PDB entry 1VC5 | X-ray diffraction, 3.40 A resolution | chains B and A

Chain B:
Molecule: Hepatitis Delta virus ribozyme
Sequence (76 nucleotides; numbered 98 to 173; the number before each row is that of its first residue):
    98 GAUGGCCGGC AUGGUCCCAG CCUCCUCGCU GGCGCCGGCU GGGCAACACC AUUGCACUCC
   158 GGUGGCGAAU GGGACU
Disordered / not traced: 98-100, 125-126, 173

Chain A:
Molecule: U1 small nuclear ribonucleoprotein A
Organism: Homo sapiens
Notes: fragment: U1A_RBD(residues 1-100)
UniProtKB: P09012 (SNRPA_HUMAN); residues 1-100 here = UniProt positions 1-100
Sequence (100 residues; row label = number of the first residue in the row):
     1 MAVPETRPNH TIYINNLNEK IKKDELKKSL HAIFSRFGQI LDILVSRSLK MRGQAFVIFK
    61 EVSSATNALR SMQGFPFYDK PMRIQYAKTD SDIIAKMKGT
Disordered / not traced: 1-3, 99-100
Sequence notes: engineered mutation His31 (Tyr in P09012), Arg36 (Gln in P09012)
UniProt features mapped onto this chain:
  - modified residue: Ala2 (N-acetylalanine), Lys60 (N6-acetyllysine)

Interface between chain B and chain A:
Residue-residue contacts (41; chain B residue first):
  A143(B) - Lys22(A)  phosphate contact
  C144(B) - Lys22(A)  salt bridge to the phosphate
  A148(B) - Glu19(A)  base contact
  A148(B) - Arg52(A)  hydrogen bond to the base
  U149(B) - Glu19(A)  hydrogen bond to the base
  U149(B) - Arg52(A)  base contact
  U150(B) - Asn16(A)  base contact
  U150(B) - Arg83(A)  hydrogen bond to the base
  G151(B) - Tyr13(A)  base contact
  G151(B) - Asn15(A)  hydrogen bond to the base
  G151(B) - Asn16(A)  hydrogen bond to the base
  G151(B) - Glu19(A)  hydrogen bond to the base
  G151(B) - Lys50(A)  hydrogen bond to the sugar
  G151(B) - Arg52(A)  base contact
  G151(B) - Gly53(A)  base contact
  G151(B) - Gln54(A)  hydrogen bond to the sugar
  C152(B) - Thr6(A)  base contact
  C152(B) - Tyr13(A)  stacking on the base
  C152(B) - Met51(A)  sugar contact
  C152(B) - Gln54(A)  sugar contact
  C152(B) - Phe56(A)  base contact
  C152(B) - Gln85(A)  hydrogen bond to the base
  C152(B) - Tyr86(A)  hydrogen bond to the base
  C152(B) - Ala87(A)  base contact
  C152(B) - Lys88(A)  hydrogen bond to the base
  A153(B) - Leu44(A)  base contact
  A153(B) - Met51(A)  sugar contact
  A153(B) - Phe56(A)  stacking on the base
  A153(B) - Ala87(A)  base contact
  A153(B) - Thr89(A)  hydrogen bond to the base
  A153(B) - Ser91(A)  hydrogen bond to the base
  C154(B) - Thr89(A)  base contact
  C154(B) - Asp90(A)  hydrogen bond to the base
  C154(B) - Ser91(A)  base contact
  C154(B) - Asp92(A)  hydrogen bond to the base
  C157(B) - Ser46(A)  phosphate contact
  C157(B) - Arg47(A)  phosphate contact
  C157(B) - Ser48(A)  hydrogen bond to the phosphate
  G158(B) - Ser48(A)  phosphate contact
  G158(B) - Leu49(A)  hydrogen bond to the phosphate
  G158(B) - Arg52(A)  hydrogen bond to the base
Interface residues without a listed pair, chain A (27 interface residues in all): Leu17

Overview:
The interface between chain B and chain A involves 11 residues on one side and 27 on the other; the contacts
include 18 hydrogen bonds, 1 salt bridge and 2 aromatic stacking contacts. Polar pairs include
A148(B)-Arg52(A), U149(B)-Glu19(A) and U150(B)-Arg83(A).
Chain B is Hepatitis Delta virus ribozyme and chain A is U1 small nuclear ribonucleoprotein A (Homo sapiens);
the structure, Crystal Structure of the Wild Type Hepatitis Delta Virus Gemonic Ribozyme Precursor, in EDTA
solution, was determined by X-ray diffraction, deposited together with 1SJ3, 1SJ4, 1VBX, 1VBY, 1VBZ, 1VC0 and
1VC6.
